PDB entry 6NCV | electron microscopy, 3.70 A resolution | chains D and I of the 21 polymer chains in the assembly

# Chain D (and I)
Protein: NACHT, LRR and PYD domains-containing protein 6
Source organism: Homo sapiens
Notes: fragment: PYD domain; chain I of this document is another copy of the same molecule, construct and numbering; everything in this record applies to it too
UniProt: P59044 (NLRP6_HUMAN); residues 1-106 here = UniProt positions 1-106
Amino-acid sequence (106 residues; each row starts with the number of its first residue):
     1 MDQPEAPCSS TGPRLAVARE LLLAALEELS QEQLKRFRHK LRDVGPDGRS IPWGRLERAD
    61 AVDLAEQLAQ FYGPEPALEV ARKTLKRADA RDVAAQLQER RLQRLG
Unresolved in the structure: 1-13, 105-106
UniProt features mapped onto this chain:
  - mutagenesis: Leu21 (L21R: Decreased formation of an inflammasome filament), Leu23 (L23R: Decreased formation of an inflammasome filament. Decreased ability to promote PYCARD/ASC polymerization), Glu27 to Glu28 (Abolished formation of an inflammasome filament), His39 (H39R: Decreased formation of an inflammasome filament. Abolished ability to promote PYCARD/ASC polymerization), Arg42 (R42E: Abolished formation of an inflammasome filament), Trp53 (W53E: Abolished formation of an inflammasome filament; W53F: Does not affect formation of an inflammasome filament), Phe71 (F71R: Does not prevent formation of an inflammasome filament), Arg87 (R87D: Does not prevent formation of an inflammasome filament)
Reported in the primary citation:
  - mutagenesis - H39R: abolished binding to ASC
  - mutagenesis - L23R: decreased binding to ASC
  - self-association interface (contacts with another copy of this molecule): Arg55

# Interface between chain D and chain I
Pairs across the interface - 13 pairs, chain D then chain I:
  Gln33(D) - Gln70(I)  hydrogen bond
  Arg36(D) - Arg55(I)
  Asp89(D) - Arg55(I)  salt bridge
  Asp89(D) - Gln70(I)
  Asp89(D) - Phe71(I)
  Ala90(D) - Gln70(I)
  Arg91(D) - Arg49(I)
  Arg91(D) - Gln70(I)  hydrogen bond (backbone-backbone)
  Arg91(D) - Phe71(I)
  Asp92(D) - Arg19(I)  salt bridge
  Asp92(D) - Ala69(I)
  Asp92(D) - Gln70(I)
  Asp92(D) - Pro74(I)
Also at the interface, not in a pair above, chain D (7 interface residues in all): Gln96
Also at the interface, not in a pair above, chain I (10 interface residues in all): Leu15, Tyr72, Gly73

# In short
Chain D and chain I form an interface of 7 and 10 residues respectively; the contacts include 2 hydrogen bonds
and 2 salt bridges. Among the polar pairs are Asp89(D)-Arg55(I), Asp92(D)-Arg19(I) and Gln33(D)-Gln70(I).
UniProt lists 9 mutagenesis sites on chain D. From the paper: H39R of chain D abolishes binding to ASC; a
self-association interface involving Arg55(D).
Both chains are NACHT, LRR and PYD domains-containing protein 6 (Homo sapiens). Entry 6NCV (Cryo-EM structure
of NLRP6 PYD filament) was determined by electron microscopy, deposited together with 6NDJ.
